7WH5 - chains D and E of the 14 polymer chains in the assembly; structure by X-ray diffraction, 2.13 A resolution.

Chain D (and E):
Protein: ATP-dependent Clp protease proteolytic subunit, mitochondrial
Source organism: Homo sapiens
Notes: EC 3.4.21.92; chain E of this document is another copy of the same molecule, construct and numbering; everything in this record applies to it too
UniProt: Q16740 (CLPP_HUMAN); residue numbers follow UniProt; this construct covers 57-277
Chain sequence (221 residues; numbered 57 to 277; the number before each row is that of its first residue):
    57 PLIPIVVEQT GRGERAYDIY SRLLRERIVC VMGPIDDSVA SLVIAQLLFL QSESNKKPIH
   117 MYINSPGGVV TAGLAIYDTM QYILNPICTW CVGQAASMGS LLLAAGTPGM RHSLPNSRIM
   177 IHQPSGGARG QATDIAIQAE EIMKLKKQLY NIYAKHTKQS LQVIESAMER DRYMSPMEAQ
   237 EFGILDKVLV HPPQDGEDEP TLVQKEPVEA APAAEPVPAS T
Unresolved in the structure: 57, 64-72, 181-192, 250-277 (chain E: 57, 64-71, 181-192, 250-277)
Residues lining bound ligands:
  - 9DF ((6S,9aS)-6-[(2S)-butan-2-yl]-8-(naphthalen-1-ylmethyl)-4,7-bis(oxidanylidene)-N-[4,4,4-tris(fluoranyl)butyl]-3,6,9,9a-tetrahydro-2H-pyrazino[1,2-a]pyrimidine-1-carboxamide), molecule 1: Arg78, Leu79, Glu82, Ile84, His116, Tyr118, Trp146, Val148, Leu170
  - 9DF, molecule 2: Ile100, Ala101, Leu104, Phe105, Gln107, Ser108, Thr135, Tyr138, Ile139
Swiss-Prot annotation at these positions:
  - active site: Ser153 (Nucleophile), His178
  - modified residue: Lys200 (N6-succinyllysine), Lys211 (N6-acetyllysine)
  - natural variant: Thr145 (T145P: In PRLTS3), Cys147 (C147S: In PRLTS3), Tyr229 (Y229D: In PRLTS3)
  - mutagenesis: Leu58 to Ile61 (Abolishes protease activity), Ser153 (S153A/C: Abolishes protease activity)
What the authors report for this chain:
  - specificity-determining residues: Trp146
  - mutagenesis - W146A: unchanged catalytic activity on ONC212
  - specificity-determining residues: Pro248, Pro249 (proposed by the authors, not directly observed)

How chain D and chain E interact:
Contacting residue pairs (44):
  Ile59(D) - Leu58(E)  hydrophobic
  Tyr73(D) - Val63(E)
  Asp74(D) - Ile61(E)
  Ser77(D) - Pro60(E)
  Ser77(D) - Ile61(E)  hydrogen bond (side chain-backbone)
  Leu80(D) - Val62(E)  hydrophobic
  Ser97(D) - Tyr76(E)
  Ser97(D) - Met88(E)
  Ser97(D) - Tyr118(E)  hydrogen bond
  Leu98(D) - Leu58(E)
  Leu98(D) - Pro60(E)
  Leu98(D) - Ile75(E)  hydrophobic
  Leu98(D) - Tyr76(E)  hydrogen bond (backbone-side chain)
  Ile100(D) - Tyr118(E)
  Ala101(D) - Ile75(E)  hydrophobic
  Ala101(D) - Leu79(E)
  Gln102(D) - Pro60(E)
  Phe105(D) - Val62(E)  hydrophobic
  Phe105(D) - Ile75(E)  hydrophobic
  Phe105(D) - Arg78(E)
  Thr127(D) - Gly149(E)
  Ala131(D) - Val148(E)
  Ala131(D) - Gly149(E)
  Tyr133(D) - Asn172(E)
  Asp134(D) - Leu170(E)
  Asp134(D) - Pro171(E)
  Asp134(D) - Asn172(E)  hydrogen bond (side chain-backbone)
  Asp134(D) - Ser173(E)
  Thr135(D) - Val148(E)
  Gln137(D) - His247(E)  hydrogen bond (backbone-side chain)
  Tyr138(D) - Trp146(E)
  Tyr138(D) - Leu170(E)  hydrophobic
  Tyr138(D) - Leu245(E)  hydrophobic
  Tyr138(D) - Val246(E)
  Tyr138(D) - His247(E)
  Tyr138(D) - Pro248(E)
  Gln194(D) - Asp227(E)  hydrogen bond
  Glu197(D) - Arg174(E)  salt bridge
  Glu197(D) - Tyr229(E)
  Lys200(D) - Tyr229(E)  hydrogen bond (side chain-backbone)
  Leu201(D) - Arg174(E)
  Gln204(D) - Asn172(E)  hydrogen bond (side chain-backbone)
  Gln204(D) - Arg174(E)
  Ile208(D) - Asn172(E)
Interface residues without a listed pair, chain D (29 interface residues in all): Asp93, Ser94, Leu104, Leu130, Leu140
Interface residues without a listed pair, chain E (32 interface residues in all): Ile59, Ile84, Asn120, Pro122, Gln150, Arg228, Pro249

Summary:
Chain D and chain E form an interface of 29 and 32 residues respectively, with 8 hydrogen bonds and 1 salt
bridge. Among the polar pairs are Glu197(D)-Arg174(E), Ser77(D)-Ile61(E) and Ser97(D)-Tyr118(E). Bound to
chain D: compound 9DF. From the paper: W146A of chain D leaves catalytic activity on ONC212 unchanged;
specificity determinants Trp146(D), Pro248(D) and Pro249(D).
Both chains are ATP-dependent Clp protease proteolytic subunit, mitochondrial (Homo sapiens). Entry 7WH5
(Crystal structure of human ClpP in complex with ZG180) was determined by X-ray diffraction, deposited
together with 7WGS, 7WID and 7XBZ.
